PDB entry 6PSH | X-ray diffraction, 2.21 A resolution | chain A

== Chain A ==
Name: Antiholin
From: Enterobacteria phage T4
UniProtKB: P13304 (ANTIH_BPT4); residues 25-97 here = UniProt positions 25-97
Chain sequence (87 residues; row label = number of the first residue in the row):
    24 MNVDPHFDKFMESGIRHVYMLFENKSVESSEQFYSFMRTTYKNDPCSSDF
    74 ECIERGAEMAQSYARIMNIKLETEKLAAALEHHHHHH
Not modelled in the structure: 24, 95-110
Differences from the reference sequence: initiating methionine (24); expression tag (98-110)
Cystine bridges: Cys-69/Cys-75

== In short ==
Chain A is Antiholin (Enterobacteria phage T4); the structure, Crystal structure of periplasmic domain of
antiholin RI from T4 phage, was determined by X-ray diffraction, deposited together with 6PSK, 6PX4 and 6PXE.
